6KX4 - chain A; structure by X-ray diffraction, 2.00 A resolution.

[Chain A]
Name: Cryptochrome-1
Organism: Mus musculus
UniProtKB: P97784 (CRY1_MOUSE); residues 1-496 here = UniProt positions 1-496
Amino-acid sequence (498 residues; each row starts with the number of its first residue; numbers below 1 keep their minus sign (Gly-1 is residue -1)):
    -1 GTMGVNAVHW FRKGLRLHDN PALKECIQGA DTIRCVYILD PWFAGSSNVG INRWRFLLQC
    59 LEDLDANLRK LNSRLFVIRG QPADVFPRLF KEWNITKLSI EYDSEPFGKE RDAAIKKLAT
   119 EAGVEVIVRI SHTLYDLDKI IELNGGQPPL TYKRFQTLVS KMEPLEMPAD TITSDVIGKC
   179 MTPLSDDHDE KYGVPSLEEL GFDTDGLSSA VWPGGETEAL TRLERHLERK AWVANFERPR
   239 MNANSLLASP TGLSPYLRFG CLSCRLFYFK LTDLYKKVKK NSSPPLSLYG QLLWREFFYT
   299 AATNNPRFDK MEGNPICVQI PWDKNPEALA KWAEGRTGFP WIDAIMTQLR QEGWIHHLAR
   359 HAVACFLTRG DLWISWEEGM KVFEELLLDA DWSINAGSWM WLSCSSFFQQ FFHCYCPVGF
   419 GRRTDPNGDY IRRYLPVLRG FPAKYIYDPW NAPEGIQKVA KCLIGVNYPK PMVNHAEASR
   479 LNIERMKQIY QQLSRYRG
Unresolved in the structure: -1 to 1, 39-47, 203-204, 230-237, 492-496
Construct notes: expression tag (-1 to 0)
Curated features (UniProtKB/Swiss-Prot):
  - region: Val471 to Arg493 (Interaction with TIMELESS)
  - motif: Asn50 to Phe54 (LIR 1), Asp82 to Leu87 (LIR 2), Lys151 to Leu156 (LIR 3), Leu255 to Leu260 (LIR 4), Asp271 to Val276 (LIR 5), Ser285 to Leu290 (LIR 6), Thr335 to Trp339 (LIR 7), Lys379 to Leu384 (LIR 8), Gly395 to Leu400 (LIR 9), His411 to Val416 (LIR 10), Arg430 to Val435 (LIR 11), Gln486 to Leu491 (LIR 12), Ser492 to Gly496 (LIR 13)
  - binding site (FAD): Ser252, Gln289, His355, Asp387 to Asp389
  - modified residue (Phosphoserine): Ser71, Ser247, Ser280
  - cross-link (Glycyl lysine isopeptide (Lys-Gly)): Lys11 (interchain with G-Cter in ubiquitin), Lys107 (interchain with G-Cter in ubiquitin), Lys159 (interchain with G-Cter in ubiquitin), Lys329 (interchain with G-Cter in ubiquitin), Lys485 (interchain with G-Cter in ubiquitin)
  - mutagenesis: Ser71 (S71A: Phosphomimetic mutant that leads to stabilization of the protein; when associated with A-280 ...), Lys107 (K107R: Sensitive to FBXL3-ediated degradation but noz affected by expression of FBXL21), His224 (H224E: Reduces affinity for FBXL3), Ser247 (S247A: Reduced MAPK-catalyzed in vitro phosphorylation. No effect on inhibition of CLOCK-BMAL1-mediated transcriptional activity ...), Tyr273 (Y273A: Reduced interaction with MAP1LC3B and significant decrease in its autophagy-mediated degradation; when associated with A-276), Val276 (V276A: Reduced interaction with MAP1LC3B and significant decrease in its autophagy-mediated degradation; when associated with A-273), Ser280 (S280A: Phosphomimetic mutant that leads to stabilization of the protein; when associated with A-71 ...), Tyr287 (Y287A: No effect on its interaction with MAP1LC3B and moderate decrease in its autophagy-mediated degradation; when associated with A-290), Leu290 (L290A: No effect on its interaction with MAP1LC3B and moderate decrease in its autophagy-mediated degradation; when associated with A-287), Gly336 (G336D: Abolishes transcriptional repression of target genes. Abolishes interaction with PER2), Glu382 to Glu383 (Decreases transcriptional repression of target genes. Decreases FBXL3 binding. Increases PER2 binding), Phe405 (F405A: Decreases affinity for FBXL3. Slightly increases affinity for PER2), 4 further mutagenesis entries in UniProt

[Summary]
From UniProt: 6 FAD-binding residues and 17 mutagenesis sites.
Chain A is Cryptochrome-1 (Mus musculus); the structure, Crystal structure of mouse Cryptochrome 1 apo form,
was determined by X-ray diffraction together with 6KX5, 6KX6 and 6KX7 from the same study.
